6W6H - chains F and N of the 7 polymer chains in the assembly; structure by electron microscopy, 3.30 A resolution.

[Chain F]
Molecule: Chaperone protein ClpB
From: Mycobacterium tuberculosis
UniProt: P9WPD0 (CLPB_MYCTO); residue numbers follow UniProt; this construct covers 1-848
Sequence (848 residues; numbered 1 to 848; the number before each row is that of its first residue):
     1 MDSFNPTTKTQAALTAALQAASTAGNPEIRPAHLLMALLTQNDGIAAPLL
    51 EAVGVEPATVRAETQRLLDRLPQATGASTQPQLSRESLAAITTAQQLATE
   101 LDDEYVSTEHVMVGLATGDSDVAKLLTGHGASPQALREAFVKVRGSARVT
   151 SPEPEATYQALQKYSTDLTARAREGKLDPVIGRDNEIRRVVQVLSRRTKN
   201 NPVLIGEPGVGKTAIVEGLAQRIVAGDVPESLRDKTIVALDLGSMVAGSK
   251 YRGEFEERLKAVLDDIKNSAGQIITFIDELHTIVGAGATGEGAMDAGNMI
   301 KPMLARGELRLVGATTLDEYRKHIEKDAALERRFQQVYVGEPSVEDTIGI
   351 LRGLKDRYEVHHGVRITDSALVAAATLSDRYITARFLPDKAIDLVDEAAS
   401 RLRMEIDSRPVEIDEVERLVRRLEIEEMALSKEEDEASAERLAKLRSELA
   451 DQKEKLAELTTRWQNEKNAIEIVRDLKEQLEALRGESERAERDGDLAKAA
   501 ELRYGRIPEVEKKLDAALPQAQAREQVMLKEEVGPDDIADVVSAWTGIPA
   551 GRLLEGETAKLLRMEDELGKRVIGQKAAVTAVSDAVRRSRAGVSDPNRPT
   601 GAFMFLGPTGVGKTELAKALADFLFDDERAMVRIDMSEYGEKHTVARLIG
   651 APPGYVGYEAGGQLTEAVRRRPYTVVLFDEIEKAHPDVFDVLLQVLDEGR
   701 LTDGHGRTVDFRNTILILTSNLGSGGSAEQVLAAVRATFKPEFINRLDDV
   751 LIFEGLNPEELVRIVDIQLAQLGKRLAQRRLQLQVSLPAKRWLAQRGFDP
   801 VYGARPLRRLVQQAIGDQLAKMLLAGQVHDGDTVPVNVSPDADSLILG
Not modelled in the structure: 1-158, 289-295, 470-529, 846-848
Small-molecule neighbours:
  - ATP-gamma-S (AGS; phosphothiophosphoric acid-adenylate ester), molecule 1: P179, V180, I181, P208, G209, V210, G211, K212, T213, A214, T316, I350, L354, P388, D389, I392
  - ATP-gamma-S (AGS), molecule 2: R571, V572, I573, Q575, P608, T609, G610, V611, G612, K613, T614, E615, E680, N721, I764, Q768, A804, R805, R808
Curated features (UniProtKB/Swiss-Prot):
  - binding site (ATP): G206 to T213, G607 to T614
What the authors report for this chain:
  - mutagenesis - L18R, S22R, L88R, T92R: unchanged catalytic activity (ATP hydrolysis)
  - mutagenesis - R365A, D368R, E434K, E436R: unchanged catalytic activity (ClpB ATPase activity)
  - mutagenesis - R422A: abolished catalytic activity on refold a protein substrate
  - mutagenesis - L18R, L88R, R365A, D368R, E436R, L496A, Y504A: abolished catalytic activity
  - mutagenesis - E434K: decreased catalytic activity on aggregated luciferase reactivation
  - mutagenesis - Q11R, T15R: abolished expression
  - mutagenesis - S22R, T92R: decreased catalytic activity on aggregate luciferase reactivation
  - mutagenesis - R503A: unchanged catalytic activity

[Chain N]
Molecule: Substrate
From: Mycobacterium tuberculosis
Sequence (31 residues; row label = number of the first residue in the row; X marks 31 residues of unknown identity (built as UNK)):
     1 XXXXXXXXXXXXXXXXXXXXXXXXXXXXXXX
Not modelled in the structure: 27-31

[Interface between chain F and chain N]
Chain F side of the interface, 5 residues: K250, Y251, H643, Y655, V656

[Overview]
Chain F and chain N make no direct contact in this assembly. Bound to chain F: ATP-gamma-S. UniProt lists 16
ATP-binding residues on chain F. From the paper: L18R, L88R and R365A of chain F, among others, abolish
catalytic activity; Q11R and T15R of chain F abolish expression; 14 substitutions were tested in all.
Chain F is Chaperone protein ClpB and chain N is Substrate, both from Mycobacterium tuberculosis; the
structure, The Mycobacterium tuberculosis ClpB disaggregase hexamer structure in conformation II in the
presence of DnaK chaperone ..., was determined by electron microscopy together with 6W6I, 6W6J and 6W6G from
the same study.
